Entry 7A08 (electron microscopy, 3.11 A resolution); this record covers chains I and h of the 11 polymer chains in the assembly.

Chain I:
Molecule: Nucleosomal DNA strand 1
Sequence (147 nucleotides; numbered -73 to 73; the number before each row is that of its first residue; numbers below 1 keep their minus sign (DC-73 is residue -73)):
   -73 CTGGAGAATC CCGGTGCCGA GGCCGCTCAA TTGGTCGTAG CAAGCTCTAG CACCGCTTAA
   -13 ACGCACGTAC GCGCTGTCCC CCGCGTTTTA ACCGCCAAGG GGATTACTCC CTAGTCTCCA
    47 GGCACGTGTC AGATATATAC ATCCTGT
Disordered / not traced: -73, 60-73

Chain h:
Protein: Histone H3.3
From: Homo sapiens
Reference sequence: P84243 (H33_HUMAN); residues 1-135 here correspond to UniProt positions 2-136 (UniProt number = residue number + 1)
Chain sequence (135 residues; each row starts with the number of its first residue):
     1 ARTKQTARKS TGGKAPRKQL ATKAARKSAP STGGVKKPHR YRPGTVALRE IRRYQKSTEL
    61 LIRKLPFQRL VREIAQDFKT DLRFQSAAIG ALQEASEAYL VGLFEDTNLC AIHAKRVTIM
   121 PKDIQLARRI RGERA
Disordered / not traced: 1-56, 135
Curated features (UniProtKB/Swiss-Prot):
  - site: Ser31 (Interaction with ZMYND11)
  - modified residue: Arg2 (Asymmetric dimethylarginine), Thr3 (Phosphothreonine), Lys4 (Allysine), Gln5 (5-glutamyl dopamine), Thr6 (Phosphothreonine), Arg8 (Citrulline), Lys9 (N6,N6,N6-trimethyllysine), Ser10 (ADP-ribosylserine), Thr11 (Phosphothreonine), Lys14 (N6-(2-hydroxyisobutyryl)lysine), Arg17 (Asymmetric dimethylarginine), Lys18 (N6-(2-hydroxyisobutyryl)lysine), Lys23 (N6-(2-hydroxyisobutyryl)lysine), Arg26 (Citrulline), Lys27 (N6,N6,N6-trimethyllysine), Ser28 (ADP-ribosylserine), Ser31 (Phosphoserine), Lys36 (N6,N6,N6-trimethyllysine), Lys37 (N6-methyllysine), Tyr41 (Phosphotyrosine) and 9 more in UniProt
  - lipidation: Lys18 (N6-decanoyllysine)

Interface between chain I and chain h:
Contacting residue pairs (12):
  DG-24(I) - Arg83(h)  phosphate contact
  DG-24(I) - Phe84(h)  sugar contact
  DG-24(I) - Gln85(h)  phosphate contact
  DG-24(I) - Ser86(h)  hydrogen bond to the phosphate
  DC-23(I) - Arg72(h)  salt bridge to the phosphate
  DC-23(I) - Arg83(h)  phosphate contact
  DC-23(I) - Phe84(h)  phosphate contact
  DA-13(I) - Arg63(h)  sugar contact
  DG-3(I) - Arg116(h)  phosphate contact
  DG-3(I) - Val117(h)  hydrogen bond to the phosphate
  DG-3(I) - Thr118(h)  hydrogen bond to the phosphate
  DC-2(I) - Arg116(h)  phosphate contact
Also at the interface, not in a pair above, chain I (7 interface residues in all): DA-14, DC-4
Also at the interface, not in a pair above, chain h (13 interface residues in all): Leu82, Lys115, Met120, Lys122

Summary:
7 residues of chain I face 13 of chain h across their interface; the contacts include 3 hydrogen bonds and 1
salt bridge. Among the polar pairs are DG-24(I)-Ser86(h), DG-3(I)-Val117(h) and DG-3(I)-Thr118(h).
Chain I is Nucleosomal DNA strand 1 and chain h is Histone H3.3 (Homo sapiens); the structure, CryoEM
Structure of cGAS Nucleosome complex, was determined by electron microscopy.
